PDB entry 9ITE | electron microscopy, 3.06 A resolution | chains A and E of the 5 polymer chains in the assembly

# Chain A
Protein: engineered miniGa13
Organism: Homo sapiens
Amino-acid sequence (230 residues; each row starts with the number of its first residue):
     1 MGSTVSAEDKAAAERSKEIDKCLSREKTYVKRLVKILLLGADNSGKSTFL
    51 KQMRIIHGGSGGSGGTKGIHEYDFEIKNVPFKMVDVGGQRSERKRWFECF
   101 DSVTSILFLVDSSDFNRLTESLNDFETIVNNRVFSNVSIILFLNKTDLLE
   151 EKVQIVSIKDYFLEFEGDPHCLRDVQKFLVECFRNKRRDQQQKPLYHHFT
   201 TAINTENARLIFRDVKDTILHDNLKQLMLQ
Unresolved in the structure: 1-4, 56-67

# Chain E
Protein: scFv16
Organism: Homo sapiens
Notes: antibody fragment or engineered binder
Amino-acid sequence (247 residues; each row starts with the number of its first residue):
     2 VQLVESGGGLVQPGGSRKLSCSASGFAFSSFGMHWVRQAPEKGLEWVAYI
    52 SSGSGTIYYADTVKGRFTISRDDPKNTLFLQMTSLRSEDTAMYYCVRSIY
   102 YYGSSPFDFWGQGTTLTVSAGGGGSGGGGSGGGGSADIVMTQATSSVPVT
   152 PGESVSISCRSSKSLLHSNGNTYLYWFLQRPGQSPQLLIYRMSNLASGVP
   202 DRFSGSGSGTAFTLTISRLEAEDVGVYYCMQHLEYPLTFGAGTKLEL
Unresolved in the structure: 121-135

# Chain A / chain E interface
Contacting residue pairs (12):
  Ser6(A) with Asn170(E); Tyr174(E), hydrogen bond
  Glu8(A) with Tyr174(E); Tyr176(E), hydrogen bond; Arg192(E), salt bridge
  Asp9(A) with Asn170(E)
  Ala11(A) with Tyr101(E), hydrophobic
  Glu14(A) with Ser52(E); Gly56(E); Thr57(E)
  Arg15(A) with Tyr101(E); Tyr102(E)
Other interface residues (no listed pair), chain A (10 interface residues in all): Val5, Ala7, Ala12, Glu18
Other interface residues (no listed pair), chain E (15 interface residues in all): Ser53, Ile100, His168, His233, Leu234, Tyr236

# Summary
The interface between chain A and chain E involves 10 residues on one side and 15 on the other, with 2
hydrogen bonds and 1 salt bridge. Polar contacts include Glu8(A)-Arg192(E), Ser6(A)-Tyr174(E) and
Glu8(A)-Tyr176(E).
Chain A is engineered miniGa13 and chain E is scFv16, both from Homo sapiens; the structure, LPA-bound LPAR6
in complex with miniG13, was determined by electron microscopy, deposited together with 9ITB.
